6Z47 - chains E and H of the 8 polymer chains in the assembly; structure by electron microscopy, 6.30 A resolution (low resolution: residue-level contacts below are approximate; hydrogen-bond / salt-bridge calls are withheld).

== Chain E ==
Protein: Myosin light chain 9
From: Meleagris gallopavo
UniProt: G3URE9 (G3URE9_MELGA); numbering as in UniProt (aligned over 1-172)
Chain sequence (172 residues; numbered 1 to 172; the number before each row is that of its first residue):
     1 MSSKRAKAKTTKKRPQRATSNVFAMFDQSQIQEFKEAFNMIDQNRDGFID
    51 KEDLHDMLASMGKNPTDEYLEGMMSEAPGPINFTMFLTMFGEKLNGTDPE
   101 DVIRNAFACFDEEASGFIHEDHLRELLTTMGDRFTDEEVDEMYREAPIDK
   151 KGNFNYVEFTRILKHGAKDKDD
Not modelled in the structure: 1-19, 169-172
Ion coordination: Mg2+: Asp42, Asn44, Asp53
What the authors report for this chain:
  - post-translational modification sites: Ser20 (citing earlier work)

== Chain H ==
Protein: Myosin heavy chain 11
From: Meleagris gallopavo
UniProt: G1N5L2 (G1N5L2_MELGA); aligned to UniProt positions 1-1979 over residues 1-1979 (the alignment contains insertions or deletions, so no single offset holds)
Chain sequence (1979 residues; each row starts with the number of its first residue):
     1 MSQKPLSDDEKFLFVDKNFVNNPLAQADWSAKKLVWVPSEKHGFEAASIK
    51 EEKGDEVTVELQENGKKVTLSKDDIQKMNPPKFSKVEDMAELTCLNEASV
   101 LHNLRERYFSGLIYTYSGLFCVVVNPYKQLPIYSEKIIDMYKGKKRHEMP
   151 PHIYAIADTAYRSMLQDREDQSILCTGESGAGKTENTKKVIQYLAVVASS
   201 HKGKKDTSITQGPSFSYGELEKQLLQANPILEAFGNAKTVKNDNSSRFGK
   251 FIRINFDVTGYIVGANIETYLLEKSRAIRQAKDERTFHIFYYLIAGASEQ
   301 MRNDLLLEGFNNYTFLSNGHVPIPAQQDDEMFQETLEAMRIMGFTEEEQT
   351 SILRVVSSVLQLGNIVFKKERNTDQASMPDNTAAQKVCHLMGINVTDFTR
   401 SILTPRIKVGRDVVQKAQTKEQADFAIEALAKAKFERLFRWILTRVNKAL
   451 DKTKRQGASFLGILDIAGFEIFEINSFEQLCINYTNEKLQQLFNHTMFIL
   501 EQEEYQREGIEWNFIDFGLDLQPCIELIERPTNPPGVLALLDEECWFPKA
   551 TDTSFVEKLIQEQGNHPKFQKSKQLKDKTEFCILHYAGKVSYNASAWLTK
   601 NMDPLNDNVTSLLNQSSDKFVADLWKDVDRIVGLDQMAKMTESSLPSSSK
   651 TKKGMFRTVGQLYKEQLTKLMTTLRNTNPNFVRCIIPNHEKRAGKLDAHL
   701 VLEQLRCNGVLEGIRICRQGFPNRIVFQEFRQRYEILAANAIPKGFMDGK
   751 QACILMIKALELDPNLYRIGQSKIFFRTGVLAHLEEERDLKITDVIIAFQ
   801 AQCRGYLARKAFAKRQQQLTAMKVIQRNCAAYLKLRNWQWWRLFTKVKPL
   851 LQVTRQEEEMQAKDEELQRTKERQQKAEAELKELEQKHTQLCEEKNLLQE
   901 KLQAETELYAEAEEMRVRLAAKKQELEEILHEMEARIEEEEERSQQLQAE
   951 KKKMQQQMLDLEEQLEEEEAARQKLQLEKVTADGKIKKMEDDILIMEDQN
  1001 NKLTKERKLLEERVSDLTTNLAEEEEKAKNLTKLKNKHESMISELEVRLK
  1051 KEEKTRQELEKTKRKLEGESSDLHEQIAELQAQIAELKAQLAKKEEELQA
  1101 ALARLEDETSQKNNALKKIRELESHISDLQEDLESEKAARNKAEKQKRDL
  1151 GEELEALKTELEDTLDTTATQQELRAKREQEVTVLKRALEEETRTHEAQV
  1201 QEMRQKHTQAVEELTEQLEQFKRAKANLDKTKQTLEKDNADLANEVRSLS
  1251 QAKQDVEHKKKKLEVQLQDLQSKYTDGERVRTELNEKVHKLQIEVENVTS
  1301 LLNEAESKNIKLTKDVATLGSQLQDTQELLQEETRQKLNVTTKLRQLEDD
  1351 KNSLQEQLDEEVEAKQNLERHISTLTIQLSDSKKKLQEFTATIETMEEGK
  1401 KKFQREIESLTQQFEEKAASYDKLEKTKNRLQQELDDLVVDLDNQRQLVS
  1451 NLEKKQKKFDQMLAEEKNISSKYADERDRAEAEAREKETKALSLARALEE
  1501 ALEAKEELERTNKMLKAEMEDLVSSKDDVGKNVHELEKSKRTLEQQVEEM
  1551 KTQLEELEDELQAAEDAKLRLEVNMQAMKSQFERDLQARDEQNEEKRRQL
  1601 LKQLHEHETELEDERKQRALAAAAKKKLEVDVKDLESQVDSVNKAREEAI
  1651 KQLRKLQAQMKDYQRDLDDARAAREEIFATARENEKKAKNLEAELIQLQE
  1701 DLAAAERARKQADLEKEEMAEELASATSGRTSLQDDKRRLEARIAQLEEE
  1751 LDEEHSNIEAMSDRMRKAVQQAEQLNNELATERATAQKNENARQQLERQN
  1801 KELRSKLQEMEGAVKSKFKSTIAALEAKIASLEEQLEQEAREKQAAAKTL
  1851 RQKDKKLKDALLQVEDEKKQAEQYKDQAEKGNLRLKQLKRQLEEAEEESQ
  1901 RINANRRKLQRELDEATESNDALGREVAALKSKLRRGNEPVSFAPPRRSG
  1951 GRRVIENATDGGEQEIDGRDGDLNGKASE
Not modelled in the structure: 1-1403, 1661-1979
Sequence notes: conflict Gly249 (Phe in G1N5L2), Lys250 (Val in G1N5L2), Phe251 (Leu in G1N5L2), 42 further conflict positions vs the reference (G1N5L2) not listed

== Chain E / chain H interface ==
Pairs across the interface (13; chain E residue first):
  Ser20(E) - Asp1559(H)
  Asn21(E) - Asp1559(H)
  Met25(E) - Ala1563(H)
  Met25(E) - Asp1566(H)
  Thr97(E) - Arg1570(H)
  Asp98(E) - Arg1570(H)
  Val102(E) - Val1573(H)
  Val102(E) - Asn1574(H)
  Asn105(E) - Val1573(H)
  Asn105(E) - Gln1576(H)
  Asn105(E) - Ala1577(H)
  Glu112(E) - Arg1584(H)
  Glu113(E) - Arg1584(H)
Also at the interface, not in a pair above, chain E (11 interface residues in all): Ala24, Pro99
Also at the interface, not in a pair above, chain H (10 interface residues in all): Glu1555
Interface features reported in the paper:
  - pairs named by the authors: Ser20(E)-Asp1559(H), Asp98(E)-Arg1570(H), Glu112(E)-Arg1584(H)

== Overview ==
11 residues of chain E face 10 of chain H across their interface. The paper describes contacts between
Ser20(E) and Asp1559(H), Asp98(E) and Arg1570(H) and Glu112(E) and Arg1584(H). Asp42(E), Asn44(E) and Asp53(E)
coordinate Mg2+. The paper reports a modification site at Ser20(E).
Here chain E is Myosin light chain 9 and chain H is Myosin heavy chain 11, both from Meleagris gallopavo.
Entry 6Z47 (Smooth muscle myosin shutdown state heads region) was determined by electron microscopy.
